7JY1 - chains A and C of the 4 polymer chains in the assembly; structure by X-ray diffraction, 1.59 A resolution.

# Chain A (and C)
Protein: Hemoglobin subunit alpha
Source organism: Homo sapiens
Notes: chain C of this document is another copy of the same molecule, construct and numbering; everything in this record applies to it too
Reference sequence: P69905 (HBA_HUMAN); residues 1-141 here correspond to UniProt positions 2-142 (UniProt number = residue number + 1)
Sequence (141 residues; numbered 1 to 141; the number before each row is that of its first residue):
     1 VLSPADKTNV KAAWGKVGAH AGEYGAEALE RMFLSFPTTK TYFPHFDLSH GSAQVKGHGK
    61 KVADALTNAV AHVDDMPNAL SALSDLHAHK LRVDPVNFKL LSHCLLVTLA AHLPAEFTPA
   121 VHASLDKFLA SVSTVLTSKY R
Metal / ion sites: heme Fe: His87 (together with carbon monoxide)
Ligand contacts:
  - carbon monoxide (CMO): Leu29, Phe43, His58, Val62, His87, Leu101
  - heme (HEM): Met32, Thr39, Tyr42, Phe43, His45, Phe46, His58, Lys61, Val62, Ala65, Leu66, Leu83, Leu86, His87, Leu91, Val93, Asn97, Phe98, Leu101, Val132, Leu136
  - 1,4,7,10,13,16-hexaoxacyclooctadecane (O4B), molecule 1: Lys7, Lys11, Val70, Ala71, His72, Val73, Asp74
  - 1,4,7,10,13,16-hexaoxacyclooctadecane (O4B), molecule 2: Phe33, Leu34, Pro37, Lys40, Leu48
  - VOP ([6-{(1S)-1-[(2-amino-6-fluoroquinolin-3-yl)oxy]ethyl}-5-(1H-pyrazol-1-yl)-1H-indazol-1-yl]acetic acid), molecule 1: Val1, Leu2, Lys7, Val73, Asp74, Met76, Ser131
  - VOP, molecule 2: Asp74, Met76, Pro77, Asn78, Ser131, Thr134, Val135, Tyr140, Arg141
Curated features (UniProtKB/Swiss-Prot):
  - binding site (O2): His58
  - binding site (heme b): His87
  - site: Thr8, Asn9 (Microbial infection: Cleavage), Lys11 (Not glycated), Ala13, Trp14 (Microbial infection: Cleavage), Tyr24, Gly25 (Microbial infection: Cleavage), Leu29, Glu30 (Microbial infection: Cleavage), His45, Phe46 (Microbial infection: Cleavage), Asp47, Leu48 (Microbial infection: Cleavage), Ser52, Ala53 (Microbial infection: Cleavage), Val55, Lys56 (Microbial infection: Cleavage), Lys56 (Not glycated), Gly59, Lys60 (Microbial infection: Cleavage), Lys60 (Not glycated), Lys90 (Not glycated), Leu91, Arg92 (Microbial infection: Cleavage), Lys99 (Not glycated), Leu106, Val107 (Microbial infection: Cleavage), Thr108, Leu109 (Microbial infection: Cleavage), Val121, His122 (Microbial infection: Cleavage), Ser133, Thr134 (Microbial infection: Cleavage)
  - modified residue: Ser3 (Phosphoserine), Lys7 (N6-succinyllysine), Thr8 (Phosphothreonine), Lys11 (N6-succinyllysine), Lys16 (N6-acetyllysine), Tyr24 (Phosphotyrosine), Ser35 (Phosphoserine), Lys40 (N6-succinyllysine), Ser49 (Phosphoserine), Ser102 (Phosphoserine), Thr108 (Phosphothreonine), Ser124 (Phosphoserine), Ser131 (Phosphoserine), Thr134 (Phosphothreonine), Thr137 (Phosphothreonine), Ser138 (Phosphoserine)
  - glycosylation (N-linked (Glc) (glycation) lysine): Lys7, Lys16, Lys40, Lys61

# Interface between chain A and chain C
Pairs across the interface (20):
  Val1(A) - Thr134(C)
  Val1(A) - Val135(C)  hydrophobic
  Val1(A) - Ser138(C)  hydrogen bond (backbone-side chain)
  Val1(A) - Tyr140(C)  hydrophobic
  Leu2(A) - Tyr140(C)
  Ser3(A) - Lys139(C)
  Ser3(A) - Tyr140(C)
  Ser3(A) - Arg141(C)
  Pro4(A) - Tyr140(C)
  Pro77(A) - Val1(C)  hydrophobic
  Lys127(A) - Lys139(C)  hydrogen bond (side chain-backbone)
  Thr134(A) - Val1(C)
  Val135(A) - Val1(C)  hydrophobic
  Ser138(A) - Val1(C)  hydrogen bond (side chain-backbone)
  Lys139(A) - Ser3(C)
  Lys139(A) - Lys127(C)  hydrogen bond (backbone-side chain)
  Tyr140(A) - Val1(C)  hydrophobic
  Tyr140(A) - Leu2(C)
  Tyr140(A) - Ser3(C)
  Tyr140(A) - Pro4(C)
Interface residues without a listed pair, chain A (12 interface residues in all): Asp6
Interface residues without a listed pair, chain C (13 interface residues in all): Asp6, Pro77

# Overview
Chain A and chain C form an interface of 12 and 13 residues respectively, with 4 hydrogen bonds. Polar
contacts include Val1(A)-Ser138(C) and Lys127(A)-Lys139(C). Chain A binds heme, carbon monoxide,
1,4,7,10,13,16-hexaoxacyclooctadecane and compound VOP.
Both chains are Hemoglobin subunit alpha (Homo sapiens). Entry 7JY1 (Structure of HbA with compound 19) was
determined by X-ray diffraction, deposited together with 7JXZ, 7JY0 and 7JY3.
